4X1P - chains U and P; structure by X-ray diffraction, 1.60 A resolution.

# Chain U
Molecule: Urokinase-type plasminogen activator
From: Homo sapiens
Notes: EC 3.4.21.73; fragment: catalytic domain
Reference sequence: P00749 (UROK_HUMAN); the construct lacks a stretch of the UniProt sequence and is renumbered around it, so the offset changes along the chain: 16-37 = UniProt 179-200; 38-60 = UniProt 205-227; 63-97 = UniProt 234-268; 98-110 = UniProt 271-283; 5 more segments
Chain sequence (247 residues; each row starts with the number of its first residue; note: 1 number in that range is skipped by the numbering (no residue carries it; nothing is unmodelled there); a row labelled like 37A-37D holds insertion residues (37A, then the next letters in order)):
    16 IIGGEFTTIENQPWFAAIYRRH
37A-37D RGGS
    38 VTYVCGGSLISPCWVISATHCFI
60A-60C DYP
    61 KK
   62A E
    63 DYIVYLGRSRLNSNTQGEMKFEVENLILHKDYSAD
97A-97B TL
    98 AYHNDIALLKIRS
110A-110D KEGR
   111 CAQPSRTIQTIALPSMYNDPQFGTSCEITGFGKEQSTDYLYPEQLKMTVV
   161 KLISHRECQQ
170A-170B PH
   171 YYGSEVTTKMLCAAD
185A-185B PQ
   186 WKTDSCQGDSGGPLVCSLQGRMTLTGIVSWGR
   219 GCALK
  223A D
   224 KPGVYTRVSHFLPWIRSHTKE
Differences from the reference sequence: engineered mutation Tyr-99 (His272 in P00749), Ala-122 (Cys299 in P00749), Gln-145 (Asn322 in P00749)
Disulfides: Cys-42/Cys-58, Cys-50/Cys-111, Cys-136/Cys-201, Cys-168/Cys-182, Cys-191/Cys-220
Residues lining bound ligands: piperidine-1-carboximidamide (MRZ): Asp-189, Ser-190, Cys-191, Gln-192, Ser-195, Val-213, Ser-214, Trp-215, Gly-216, Arg-217, Gly-219, Cys-220, Gly-226
Swiss-Prot annotation at these positions:
  - active site (Charge relay system): His-57, Asp-102, Ser-195
  - modified residue: Ser-146 (Phosphoserine)

# Chain P
Molecule: Mupain-1-17
Chain sequence (10 residues; each row starts with the number of its first residue):
     1 CPAYSAYLDC
Modified positions: Ala-6 (D-alanine; DAL)
Disulfides: Cys-1/Cys-10

# How chain U and chain P interact
Contacting residue pairs - 21 pairs, chain U then chain P:
  Thr-97A(U) with Ala-3(P), hydrogen bond (side chain-backbone); Tyr-4(P); Ser-5(P)
  Leu-97B(U) with Tyr-4(P); Ser-5(P)
  Ser-146(U) with Tyr-7(P)
  Cys-191(U) with Ala-6(P)
  Gln-192(U) with Ala-6(P)
  Trp-215(U) with Ser-5(P)
  Gly-216(U) with Tyr-4(P); Ser-5(P), hydrogen bond (backbone-side chain); Ala-6(P), hydrogen bond (backbone-backbone)
  Arg-217(U) with Cys-1(P); Pro-2(P); Ala-3(P); Asp-9(P), salt bridge
  Gly-219(U) with Ala-6(P); Tyr-7(P); Leu-8(P)
  Cys-220(U) with Ala-6(P)
  Leu-222(U) with Asp-9(P)
Interface residues without a listed pair, chain U (14 interface residues in all): Tyr-99, Thr-147, Ser-214

# Summary
14 residues of chain U and 9 residues of chain P are in contact, with 3 hydrogen bonds and 1 salt bridge.
Among the polar pairs are Arg-217(U)/Asp-9(P), Thr-97A(U)/Ala-3(P) and Gly-216(U)/Ser-5(P). Bound to chain U:
piperidine-1-carboximidamide. From UniProt: 3 active-site residues on chain U.
Chain U is Urokinase-type plasminogen activator (Homo sapiens) and chain P is Mupain-1-17; the structure, The
crystal structure of mupain-1-17 in complex with murinised human uPA at pH4.6, was determined by X-ray
diffraction, deposited together with 4X0W.
